PDB entry 8ZAP | electron microscopy, 2.60 A resolution | chains A and C of the 3 polymer chains in the assembly

[Chain A (and C)]
Protein: C110T-class1
Source organism: Hyphochytrium catenoides
Notes: chain C of this document is another copy of the same molecule, construct and numbering; everything in this record applies to it too
Amino-acid sequence (259 residues; numbered 2 to 260; the number before each row is that of its first residue):
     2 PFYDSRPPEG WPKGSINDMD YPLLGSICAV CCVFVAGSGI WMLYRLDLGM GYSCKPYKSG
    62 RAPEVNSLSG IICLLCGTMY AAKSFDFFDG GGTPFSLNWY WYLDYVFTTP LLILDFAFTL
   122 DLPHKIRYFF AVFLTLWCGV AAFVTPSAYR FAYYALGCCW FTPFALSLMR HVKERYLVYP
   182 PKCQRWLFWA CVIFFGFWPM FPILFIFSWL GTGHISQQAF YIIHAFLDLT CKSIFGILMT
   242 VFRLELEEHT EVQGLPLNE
Not modelled in the structure: 127 (chain C: fully traced)
Covalent attachments: retinal (RET) linked to Lys233
Bound ions: K+ site 1 near Asn67 (its only coordinating residue here); K+ site 2: Ser70, Lys233; K+ site 3 near Ser97 (its only coordinating residue here); K+ site 4 near Asn99 (its only coordinating residue here); K+ site 5 near Asp105 (its only coordinating residue here); K+ site 6 near Asp116 (its only coordinating residue here); K+ site 7 near Gln218 (its only coordinating residue here)
Ligand contacts: retinal (RET): Tyr103, Tyr106, Thr110, Thr136, Leu137, Gly140, Tyr155, Gly158, Cys159, Phe162, Trp199, Phe202, Pro203, Asp229, Cys232

[Interface between chain A and chain C]
Contacting residue pairs (39):
  Pro2(A) - Pro2(C)
  Phe3(A) - Pro2(C)
  Phe3(A) - Tyr4(C)
  Tyr4(A) - Tyr4(C)  hydrophobic
  Leu44(A) - Arg128(C)
  Leu47(A) - Arg128(C)
  Asp48(A) - His125(C)  salt bridge
  Asp48(A) - Arg128(C)  salt bridge
  Arg62(A) - Asp122(C)  salt bridge
  Arg62(A) - Leu123(C)
  Arg62(A) - Pro124(C)
  Glu65(A) - His125(C)
  Glu65(A) - Lys126(C)  salt bridge
  Glu65(A) - Ile127(C)  hydrogen bond (side chain-backbone)
  Ser68(A) - Arg128(C)  hydrogen bond
  Ile72(A) - Ile127(C)  hydrophobic
  Ile72(A) - Arg128(C)
  Ile72(A) - Phe131(C)  hydrophobic
  Leu75(A) - Trp161(C)  hydrophobic
  Leu76(A) - Leu135(C)  hydrophobic
  Thr79(A) - Leu135(C)
  Thr79(A) - Leu157(C)
  Thr79(A) - Trp161(C)  hydrogen bond
  Ala82(A) - Leu157(C)  hydrophobic
  Ala83(A) - Tyr154(C)  hydrogen bond (backbone-side chain)
  Phe86(A) - Tyr150(C)
  Phe86(A) - Ala153(C)  hydrophobic
  Phe86(A) - Tyr154(C)  hydrophobic
  Phe86(A) - Leu157(C)  hydrophobic
  Phe89(A) - Tyr150(C)  hydrogen bond (backbone-side chain)
  Asp90(A) - Ser148(C)  hydrogen bond
  Asp90(A) - Tyr150(C)
  Pro95(A) - Val145(C)
  Pro95(A) - Pro147(C)
  Phe96(A) - Trp138(C)  hydrophobic
  Phe96(A) - Ala142(C)  hydrophobic
  Phe96(A) - Val145(C)  hydrophobic
  Phe96(A) - Tyr154(C)  hydrogen bond (backbone-side chain)
  Leu112(A) - Phe131(C)  hydrophobic
Other interface residues (no listed pair), chain A (23 interface residues in all): Val66, Asp87
Other interface residues (no listed pair), chain C (23 interface residues in all): Cys139, Val141

[Summary]
The chain A/chain C interface involves 23 residues from each chain, with 7 hydrogen bonds and 4 salt bridges.
Among the polar pairs are Asp48(A)-His125(C), Asp48(A)-Arg128(C) and Arg62(A)-Asp122(C). Retinal is covalently
linked to Lys233(A). Ser70(A) and Lys233(A) form the K+ site 2.
Both chains are C110T-class1 (Hyphochytrium catenoides). Entry 8ZAP (ExoC110T class 1 channelrhodopsin) was
determined by electron microscopy, deposited together with 8ZAO and 8ZAQ.
